7RKF - chains L and R of the 6 polymer chains in the assembly; structure by electron microscopy, 4.00 A resolution.

Chain L:
Protein: Fractalkine
Source organism: Homo sapiens
Reference sequence: P78423 (X3CL1_HUMAN); residues 1-77 here correspond to UniProt positions 25-101 (UniProt number = residue number + 24)
Chain sequence (91 residues; each row starts with the number of its first residue):
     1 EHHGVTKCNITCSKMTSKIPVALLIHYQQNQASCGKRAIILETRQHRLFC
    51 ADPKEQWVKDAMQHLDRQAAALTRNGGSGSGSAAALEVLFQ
Not modelled in the structure: 68-91
Construct notes: expression tag (78-91)
Modified positions: Glu1 (pyroglutamic acid; PCA)
Cystine bridges: Cys8-Cys34, Cys12-Cys50
Covalent attachments: N-acetylglucosamine (NAG) linked to Asn9

Chain R:
Protein: G-protein coupled receptor homolog US28
Source organism: Human cytomegalovirus
Reference sequence: P69332 (US28_HCMVA); numbering as in UniProt (aligned over 1-354)
Chain sequence (362 residues; numbered -7 to 354; the number before each row is that of its first residue; numbers below 1 keep their minus sign (Asp-7 is residue -7)):
    -7 DYKDDDDAMTPTTTTAELTTEFDYDEDATPCVFTDVLNQSKPVTLFLYGV
    43 VFLFGSIGNFLVIFTITWRRRIQCSGDVYFINLAAADLLFVCTLPLWMQY
    93 LLDHNSLASVPCTLLTACFYVAMFASLCFITEIALDRYYAIVYMRYRPVK
   143 QACLFSIFWWIFAVIIAIPHFMVVTKKDNQCMTDYDYLEVSYPIILNVEL
   193 MLGAFVIPLSVISYCYYRISRIVAVSQSRHKGRIVRVLIAVVLVFIIFWL
   243 PYHLTLFVDTLKLLKWISSSCEFERSLKRALILTESLAFCHCCLNPLLYV
   293 FVGTKFRQELHCLLAEFRQRLFSRDVSWYHSMSFSRRSSPSRRETSSDTL
   343 SDEVCRVSQIIP
Not modelled in the structure: -7 to 14, 311-354
Construct notes: expression tag (-7 to 0)
Cystine bridges: Cys23-Cys263, Cys104-Cys173

Interface between chain L and chain R:
Pairs across the interface - 26 pairs, chain L then chain R:
  Glu1(L) with Trp89(R); Thr108(R)
  His2(L) with Tyr40(R); Tyr112(R)
  His3(L) with Leu273(R); Glu277(R)
  Gly4(L) with Ile274(R)
  Val5(L) with Leu93(R), hydrophobic
  Thr6(L) with Leu29(R)
  Lys7(L) with Lys33(R); Leu93(R)
  Asn9(L) with Cys23(R); Val24(R); Phe25(R)
  Cys12(L) with Pro22(R), hydrophobic
  Ile19(L) with Asp15(R)
  Pro20(L) with Asp15(R)
  Leu23(L) with Asp15(R)
  Ser33(L) with Gln172(R); Met174(R)
  Cys34(L) with Met174(R)
  Arg37(L) with Asp178(R), salt bridge
  Gln45(L) with Glu18(R)
  Leu48(L) with Pro22(R)
  Phe49(L) with Glu18(R)
  Cys50(L) with Pro22(R), hydrophobic
Other interface residues (no listed pair), chain L (24 interface residues in all): Cys8, Ile10, Lys14, Ala32, Gly35
Other interface residues (no listed pair), chain R (26 interface residues in all): Ala20, Phe111, Asp170, Cys173, Asp176, Tyr177, Tyr244

Summary:
24 residues of chain L face 26 of chain R across their interface, with 1 salt bridge. The salt-bridged pair is
Arg37(L)-Asp178(R). Covalently linked N-acetylglucosamine: at Asn9(L).
Here chain L is Fractalkine (Homo sapiens) and chain R is G-protein coupled receptor homolog US28 (Human
cytomegalovirus). Entry 7RKF (Structure of CX3CL1-US28-G11iN18-scFv16 in TL-state) was determined by electron
microscopy together with 7RKM, 7RKN, 7RKX and 7RKY from the same study.
